PDB entry 5KFH | X-ray diffraction, 1.72 A resolution | chains A and P of the 3 polymer chains in the assembly

# Chain A
Molecule: DNA polymerase eta
Organism: Homo sapiens
Notes: EC 2.7.7.7
UniProtKB: Q9Y253 (POLH_HUMAN); residue numbers follow UniProt; this construct covers 1-432
Sequence (435 residues; each row starts with the number of its first residue; numbers below 1 keep their minus sign (Gly-2 is residue -2)):
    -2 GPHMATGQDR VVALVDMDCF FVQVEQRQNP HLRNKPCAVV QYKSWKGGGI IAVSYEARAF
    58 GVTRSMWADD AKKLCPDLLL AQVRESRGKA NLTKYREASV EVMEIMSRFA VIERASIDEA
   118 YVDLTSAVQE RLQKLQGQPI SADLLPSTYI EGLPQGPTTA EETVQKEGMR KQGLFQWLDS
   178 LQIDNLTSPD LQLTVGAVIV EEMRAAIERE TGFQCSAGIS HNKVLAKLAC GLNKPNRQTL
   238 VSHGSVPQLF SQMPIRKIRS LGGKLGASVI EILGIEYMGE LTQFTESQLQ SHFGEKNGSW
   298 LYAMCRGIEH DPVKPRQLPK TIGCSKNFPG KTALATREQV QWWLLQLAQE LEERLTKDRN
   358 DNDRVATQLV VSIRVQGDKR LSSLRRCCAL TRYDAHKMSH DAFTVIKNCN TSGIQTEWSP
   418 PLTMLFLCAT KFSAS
Not modelled in the structure: 155-159
Sequence notes: expression tag (-2 to 0)
Ion coordination: Mn2+ site 1: Asp13, Asp115, Glu116 (together with 2'-deoxyadenosine 5'-triphosphate) (shared with DT8(P), DA9(P) of chain P); Ca2+: Asp13, Met14, Asp115 (together with 2'-deoxyadenosine 5'-triphosphate); Mn2+ site 2: Asp13, Met14, Asp115 (together with diphosphate) (shared with DA9(P) of chain P)
Residues lining bound ligands:
  - : Asp13, Met14, Asp15, Cys16, Asp115
  - diphosphate / 2'-deoxyadenosine 5'-triphosphate: Asp13, Met14, Asp15, Cys16, Phe17, Phe18, Ile48, Ala49, Tyr52, Arg55, Arg61, Ile114, Asp115, Glu116, Lys231
Swiss-Prot annotation at these positions:
  - binding site (Mg(2+)): Asp13, Met14, Asp115, Glu116
  - binding site (Mn(2+)): Asp13, Met14, Asp115, Glu116
  - binding site (a 2'-deoxyribonucleoside 5'-triphosphate): Arg61
Reported in the primary citation:
  - conformationally variable residues (side-chain flip): Arg61

# Chain P
Molecule: 9-nt DNA strand
Sequence (9 nucleotides; each row starts with the number of its first residue):
     1 AGCGTCATA
Ion coordination: Mn2+ site 1: DT8, DA9 (together with 2'-deoxyadenosine 5'-triphosphate) (shared with Asp13(A), Asp115(A), Glu116(A) of chain A); Mn2+ site 2: DA9 (together with diphosphate) (shared with Asp13(A), Met14(A), Asp115(A) of chain A)

# Interface between chain A and chain P
Residue-residue contacts (29; chain A residue first):
  Asp13(A) - DA9(P)  phosphate contact
  Phe17(A) - DA9(P)  hydrogen bond to the phosphate
  Phe18(A) - DA9(P)  hydrogen bond to the phosphate
  Ile48(A) - DA9(P)  sugar contact
  Ala49(A) - DA9(P)  phosphate contact
  Arg61(A) - DA9(P)  base contact
  Ser113(A) - DT8(P)  hydrogen bond to the phosphate
  Ile114(A) - DA9(P)  sugar contact
  Asp115(A) - DT8(P)  phosphate contact
  Asp115(A) - DA9(P)  phosphate contact
  Glu116(A) - DT8(P)  phosphate contact
  Lys224(A) - DT8(P)  salt bridge to the phosphate
  Ile255(A) - DA7(P)  phosphate contact
  Arg256(A) - DA7(P)  phosphate contact
  Ser257(A) - DC6(P)  phosphate contact
  Ser257(A) - DA7(P)  hydrogen bond to the phosphate
  Leu258(A) - DA7(P)  hydrogen bond to the phosphate
  Gly259(A) - DA7(P)  hydrogen bond to the phosphate
  Gly260(A) - DC6(P)  phosphate contact
  Gly260(A) - DA7(P)  phosphate contact
  Lys261(A) - DT5(P)  salt bridge to the phosphate
  Lys261(A) - DC6(P)  hydrogen bond to the phosphate
  Leu262(A) - DC6(P)  hydrogen bond to the phosphate
  Arg377(A) - DG4(P)  salt bridge to the phosphate
  Leu381(A) - DC3(P)  phosphate contact
  Arg382(A) - DG2(P)  base contact
  Arg382(A) - DC3(P)  hydrogen bond to the phosphate
  Arg383(A) - DG2(P)  phosphate contact
  Cys384(A) - DG2(P)  hydrogen bond to the phosphate
Other interface residues (no listed pair), chain A (27 interface residues in all): Cys16, Ser379, Ser380
Other interface residues (no listed pair), chain P (9 interface residues in all): DA1

# In short
Chain A and chain P form an interface of 27 and 9 residues respectively, with 10 hydrogen bonds and 3 salt
bridges. Polar pairs include Phe17(A)-DA9(P), Phe18(A)-DA9(P) and Ser113(A)-DT8(P). Bound to chain A:
compounds CA/MN and diphosphate / 2'-deoxyadenosine 5'-triphosphate. The paper reports conformational
variability at Arg61(A).
Here chain A is DNA polymerase eta (Homo sapiens) and chain P is a 9-nt DNA strand. Entry 5KFH (Human DNA
polymerase eta-DNA ternary complex: reaction with 10 mM Mn2+ for 90s) was determined by X-ray diffraction
(same publication as 5KFA, 5KFB, 5KFC, 5KFD, 5KFE, 5KFF and 28 further entries).
